PDB entry 7KLG | X-ray diffraction, 3.20 A resolution | chains L and A of the 3 polymer chains in the assembly

Chain L:
Name: Fab 15033 light chain
Organism: Homo sapiens
Notes: antibody fragment or engineered binder
Chain sequence (214 residues; each row starts with the number of its first residue; note: 20 numbers in that range are skipped by the numbering (no residue carries them; nothing is unmodelled there)):
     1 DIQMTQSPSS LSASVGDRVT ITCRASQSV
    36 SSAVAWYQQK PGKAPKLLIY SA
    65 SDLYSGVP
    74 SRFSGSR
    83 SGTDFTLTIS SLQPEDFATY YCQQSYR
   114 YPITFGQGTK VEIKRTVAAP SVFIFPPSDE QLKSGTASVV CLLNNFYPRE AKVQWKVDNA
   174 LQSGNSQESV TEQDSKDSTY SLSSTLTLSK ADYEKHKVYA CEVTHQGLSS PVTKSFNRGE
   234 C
Disulfide bonds: C23-C104, C154-C214

Chain A:
Name: Spike glycoprotein
Organism: Severe acute respiratory syndrome coronavirus 2
Reference sequence: P0DTC2 (SPIKE_SARS2); residues 328-528 here = UniProt positions 328-528
Chain sequence (201 residues; row label = number of the first residue in the row):
   328 RFPNITNLCP FGEVFNATRF ASVYAWNRKR ISNCVADYSV LYNSASFSTF KCYGVSPTKL
   388 NDLCFTNVYA DSFVIRGDEV RQIAPGQTGK IADYNYKLPD DFTGCVIAWN SNNLDSKVGG
   448 NYNYLYRLFR KSNLKPFERD ISTEIYQAGS TPCNGVEGFN CYFPLQSYGF QPTNGVGYQP
   508 YRVVVLSFEL LHAPATVCGP K
Not modelled in the structure: 328
Disulfide bonds: C336-C361, C379-C432, C391-C525, C480-C488
Covalently attached groups: N-acetylglucosamine (NAG) linked to N343

Interface between chain L and chain A:
Contacting residue pairs (26):
  S36(L) - Y421(A)
  S36(L) - L455(A)
  S36(L) - F456(A)
  S37(L) - Y421(A)  hydrogen bond
  Y55(L) - Y505(A)  hydrogen bond
  S56(L) - K417(A)
  S56(L) - L455(A)
  D66(L) - R403(A)  salt bridge
  D66(L) - K417(A)  salt bridge
  L67(L) - Y505(A)  hydrogen bond (backbone-side chain)
  R80(L) - D420(A)  salt bridge
  R80(L) - Y421(A)
  R80(L) - N460(A)
  S107(L) - Y489(A)
  Y108(L) - K458(A)  hydrogen bond
  Y108(L) - Y473(A)  hydrogen bond
  Y108(L) - A475(A)
  Y108(L) - N487(A)
  Y108(L) - Y489(A)  hydrogen bond (backbone-side chain)
  R109(L) - A475(A)
  R109(L) - G476(A)
  R109(L) - S477(A)  hydrogen bond
  R109(L) - N487(A)
  Y114(L) - F486(A)
  Y114(L) - N487(A)  hydrogen bond (backbone-side chain)
  Y114(L) - Y489(A)
Also at the interface, not in a pair above, chain L (14 interface residues in all): S65, Y68, S69
Also at the interface, not in a pair above, chain A (20 interface residues in all): E406, G416, R457, Q474
The authors on this interface:
  - pairs named by the authors: Y108(L)-Y473(A) (hydrogen bond), Y108(L)-A475(A) (hydrophobic contact)
  - epitope / paratope residues, chain L: Y108(L)
  - epitope / paratope residues, chain A: Y473(A), A475(A)

Summary:
Chain L and chain A form an interface of 14 and 20 residues respectively, with 8 hydrogen bonds and 3 salt
bridges. Among the polar pairs are D66(L)-R403(A), D66(L)-K417(A) and R80(L)-D420(A). The paper describes a
hydrogen bond between Y108(L) and Y473(A); a hydrophobic contact between Y108(L) and A475(A). From the paper:
epitope/paratope residues Y108(L) and Y473(A) among others.
Chain L is Fab 15033 light chain (Homo sapiens) and chain A is Spike glycoprotein (Severe acute respiratory
syndrome coronavirus 2); the structure, SARS-CoV-2 RBD in complex with Fab 15033, was determined by X-ray
diffraction together with 7KLH, 7KMK, 7KML, 7KXJ and 7KXK from the same study.
